7U46 - chains C and J of the 11 polymer chains in the assembly; structure by electron microscopy, 2.68 A resolution.

Chain C:
Molecule: Histone H2A
Organism: Homo sapiens
UniProtKB: Q93077 (H2A1C_HUMAN); residues 0-129 here correspond to UniProt positions 1-130 (UniProt number = residue number + 1)
Sequence (130 residues; each row starts with the number of its first residue; numbering starts at 0):
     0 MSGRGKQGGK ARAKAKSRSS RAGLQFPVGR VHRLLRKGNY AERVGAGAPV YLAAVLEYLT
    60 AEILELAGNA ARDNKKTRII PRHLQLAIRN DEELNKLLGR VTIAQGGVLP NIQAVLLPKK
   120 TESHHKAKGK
Not modelled in the structure: 0-13, 113-129
Swiss-Prot annotation at these positions:
  - modified residue: Ser1 (N-acetylserine), Arg3 (Citrulline), Lys5 (N6-(2-hydroxyisobutyryl)lysine), Lys9 (N6-(2-hydroxyisobutyryl)lysine), Lys13 (N6-(beta-hydroxybutyryl)lysine), Lys36 (N6-(2-hydroxyisobutyryl)lysine), Lys74 (N6-(2-hydroxyisobutyryl)lysine), Lys75 (N6-(2-hydroxyisobutyryl)lysine), Lys95 (N6-(2-hydroxyisobutyryl)lysine), Gln104 (N5-methylglutamine), Lys118 (N6-(2-hydroxyisobutyryl)lysine), Lys119 (N6-crotonyllysine), Thr120 (Phosphothreonine), Lys125 (N6-crotonyllysine)
  - cross-link (Glycyl lysine isopeptide (Lys-Gly)): Lys13 (interchain with G-Cter in ubiquitin), Lys15 (interchain with G-Cter in ubiquitin), Lys119 (interchain with G-Cter in ubiquitin)

Chain J:
Molecule: 147-nt DNA strand
Sequence (147 nucleotides; row label = number of the first residue in the row; numbers below 1 keep their minus sign (DA-73 is residue -73)):
   -73 ATCAATATCC ACCTGCAGAT ACTACCAAAA GTGTATTTGG AAACTGCTCC ATCAAAAGGC
   -13 ATGTTCAGCT GGATTCCAGC TGAACATGCC TTTTGATGGA GCAGTTTCCA AATACACTTT
    47 TGGTAGTATC TGCAGGTGGA TATTGAT
Not modelled in the structure: -73, 73

Chain C / chain J interface:
Contacting residue pairs - 11 pairs, chain C then chain J:
  Ala14(C) with DT-42(J), phosphate contact
  Lys15(C) with DT-42(J), phosphate contact; DG-41(J), phosphate contact
  Ser16(C) with DT-42(J), hydrogen bond to the phosphate
  Arg17(C) with DT-42(J), salt bridge to the phosphate
  Arg20(C) with DG-41(J), salt bridge to the phosphate
  Gly28(C) with DG-43(J), phosphate contact
  Arg29(C) with DG-43(J), phosphate contact
  Arg32(C) with DG-43(J), salt bridge to the phosphate
  Arg42(C) with DG-34(J), sugar contact
  Arg77(C) with DT-54(J), sugar contact
Also at the interface, not in a pair above, chain J (6 interface residues in all): DA-44

Overview:
10 residues of chain C and 6 residues of chain J are in contact; the contacts include 1 hydrogen bond and 3
salt bridges. Polar contacts include Ser16(C)-DT-42(J), Arg17(C)-DT-42(J) and Arg20(C)-DG-41(J).
Here chain C is Histone H2A (Homo sapiens) and chain J is a 147-nt DNA strand. Entry 7U46 (Cryo-EM structure
of CENP-A nucleosome (palindromic alpha satellite DNA) in complex with CENP-N) was determined by electron
microscopy (same publication as 7U4D and 7U47).
